PDB entry 1J6W | X-ray diffraction, 2.10 A resolution | chains A and B

== Chain A (and B) ==
Name: Autoinducer-2 production protein luxs
Organism: Haemophilus influenzae
Notes: chain B of this document is another copy of the same molecule, construct and numbering; everything in this record applies to it too
UniProtKB: P44007 (LUXS_HAEIN); numbering as in UniProt (aligned over 1-167)
Sequence (175 residues; row label = number of the first residue in the row):
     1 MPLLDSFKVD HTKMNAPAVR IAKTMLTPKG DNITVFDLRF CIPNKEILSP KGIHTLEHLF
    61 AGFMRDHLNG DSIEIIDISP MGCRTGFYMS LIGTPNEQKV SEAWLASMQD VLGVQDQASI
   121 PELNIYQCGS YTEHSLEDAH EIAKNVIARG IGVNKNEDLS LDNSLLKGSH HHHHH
Disordered / not traced: 1-2, 164-175 (chain B: 1-2, 163-175)
Differences from the reference sequence: cloning artifact (1, 14, 25, 64, 81, 89, 108); expression tag (168-175)
Modified / non-standard residues: Mse1 (selenomethionine); Mse14, Mse25, Mse64, Mse81, Mse89, Mse108 (selenomethionine; parent Met)
Curated features (UniProtKB/Swiss-Prot):
  - binding site (Fe cation): His54, His58, Cys128
Metal / ion sites: Zn2+: His54, His58, Cys128
Ligand contacts:
  - methionine (MET), molecule 1: Leu4, Ser6, Phe7, Tyr88
  - methionine (MET), molecule 2: Glu57, His58, Ala61, Arg65, Asp77, Ile78, Ser79

== Chain A / chain B interface ==
Contacting residue pairs (101; chain A residue first):
  Leu4(A) with His58(B); Ala61(B), hydrophobic; Gly62(B); Arg65(B)
  Ser6(A) with Gln127(B)
  Phe7(A) with His58(B); Glu122(B); Gln127(B), hydrogen bond (backbone-side chain)
  Val9(A) with Tyr126(B)
  Asp10(A) with Tyr126(B)
  His11(A) with Ile125(B); Tyr126(B), hydrogen bond (backbone-backbone); Gln127(B); Cys128(B); Gly129(B)
  Thr12(A) with Ile125(B); Tyr126(B)
  Mse25(A) with Glu74(B); Ile75(B); Ile76(B)
  Thr27(A) with Asp31(B), hydrogen bond
  Pro28(A) with Asp31(B); Ile92(B)
  Lys29(A) with Lys29(B); Gly30(B); Asp31(B), salt bridge
  Asp31(A) with Thr27(B), hydrogen bond; Pro28(B); Lys29(B), salt bridge
  Ile33(A) with Ile33(B), hydrophobic; Ile76(B), hydrophobic; Ile92(B), hydrophobic
  Val35(A) with Ile76(B), hydrophobic
  Pro43(A) with Gly129(B)
  Asn44(A) with Ile125(B); Cys128(B), hydrogen bond (side chain-backbone); Gly129(B), hydrogen bond (backbone-backbone); Ser130(B), hydrogen bond (side chain-backbone); Tyr131(B), hydrogen bond (side chain-backbone)
  Ile47(A) with Ser130(B)
  Pro50(A) with Arg84(B)
  His54(A) with Gly82(B); Cys83(B)
  Glu57(A) with Mse81(B); Gly82(B), hydrogen bond (side chain-backbone)
  His58(A) with Leu4(B); Phe7(B)
  Ala61(A) with Leu4(B), hydrophobic
  Gly62(A) with Leu4(B)
  Glu74(A) with Mse25(B)
  Ile75(A) with Mse25(B)
  Ile76(A) with Ile33(B), hydrophobic; Val35(B), hydrophobic; Ser90(B)
  Asp77(A) with Tyr88(B)
  Ser79(A) with Ser79(B); Pro80(B)
  Pro80(A) with Ser79(B); Pro80(B); Gly82(B)
  Mse81(A) with Glu57(B)
  Gly82(A) with His54(B); Glu57(B), hydrogen bond (backbone-side chain); Pro80(B)
  Cys83(A) with His54(B); Ser130(B), hydrogen bond (backbone-side chain)
  Arg84(A) with Glu133(B), salt bridge
  Thr85(A) with Gly129(B); Ser130(B)
  Tyr88(A) with Asp77(B)
  Ser90(A) with Ile76(B); Ser90(B)
  Ile92(A) with Pro28(B); Ile33(B), hydrophobic
  Glu122(A) with Phe7(B)
  Ile125(A) with His11(B); Thr12(B); Asn44(B)
  Tyr126(A) with Val9(B); Asp10(B); His11(B), hydrogen bond (backbone-backbone); Thr12(B); Leu161(B)
  Gln127(A) with Ser6(B); Phe7(B), hydrogen bond (side chain-backbone); His11(B); Leu161(B)
  Cys128(A) with His11(B); Asn44(B), hydrogen bond (backbone-side chain)
  Gly129(A) with His11(B); Pro43(B); Asn44(B), hydrogen bond (backbone-backbone); Thr85(B)
  Ser130(A) with Asn44(B), hydrogen bond (backbone-side chain); Ile47(B); Cys83(B), hydrogen bond (side chain-backbone); Thr85(B)
  Tyr131(A) with Asn44(B), hydrogen bond (backbone-side chain)
  Glu133(A) with Arg84(B), salt bridge
  Leu161(A) with Tyr126(B), hydrophobic; Gln127(B)
Other interface residues (no listed pair), chain A (52 interface residues in all): Lys23, Leu26, Gly30, Arg39, Arg65
Other interface residues (no listed pair), chain B (50 interface residues in all): Leu26, Pro50

== Summary ==
52 residues of chain A and 50 residues of chain B are in contact, with 18 hydrogen bonds and 4 salt bridges.
Among the polar pairs are Lys29(A)-Asp31(B), Arg84(A)-Glu133(B) and Phe7(A)-Gln127(B). Bound to chain A:
methionine.
Chain A and chain B are both Autoinducer-2 production protein luxs (Haemophilus influenzae); the structure,
Crystal structure of haemophilus influenzae luxs, was determined by X-ray diffraction, deposited together with
1INN, 1J6V, 1J6X and 1VJE.
